Entry 4YU7 (X-ray diffraction, 1.65 A resolution); this record covers chains B and A.

== Chain B (and A) ==
Name: Basic phospholipase A2 homolog piratoxin-1
Source organism: Bothrops pirajai
Notes: chain A of this document is another copy of the same molecule, construct and numbering; everything in this record applies to it too
UniProtKB: P58399 (PA2H1_BOTPI); residues 1-121 here = UniProt positions 1-121
Amino-acid sequence (121 residues; each row starts with the number of its first residue):
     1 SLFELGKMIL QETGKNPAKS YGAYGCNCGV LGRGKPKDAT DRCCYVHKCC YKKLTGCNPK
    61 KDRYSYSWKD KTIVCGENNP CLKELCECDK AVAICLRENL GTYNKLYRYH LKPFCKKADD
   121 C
UniProt features mapped onto this chain:
  - region: Lys-105 to Lys-117 (Important for membrane-damaging activities in eukaryotes and bacteria)
  - site: Lys-105 (Important residue of the cationic membrane-docking site (MDoS)), Arg-108 (Important residue of the cationic membrane-docking site (MDoS)), Leu-111 (Hydrophobic membrane-disruption site (MDiS)), Lys-112 (Cationic membrane-docking site (MDoS)), Phe-114 (Hydrophobic membrane-disruption site (MDiS)), Lys-117 (Cationic membrane-docking site (MDoS))
Cystine bridges: Cys-26/Cys-115, Cys-28/Cys-44, Cys-43/Cys-95, Cys-49/Cys-121, Cys-50/Cys-88, Cys-57/Cys-81, Cys-75/Cys-86
Ligand contacts:
  - caffeic acid (DHC), molecule 1: Leu-10, Lys-15, Asn-16, Lys-19
  - caffeic acid (DHC), molecule 2: Lys-15, Lys-19, Ser-20, Lys-105, Arg-108

== Interface between chain B and chain A ==
Pairs across the interface (13):
  Leu-2(B) with Val-30(A), hydrophobic; Leu-31(A), hydrophobic
  Phe-3(B) with Leu-31(A); Pro-113(A), hydrophobic
  Asn-16(B) with Tyr-109(A), hydrogen bond (side chain-backbone); Leu-111(A)
  Ala-18(B) with Ala-23(A), hydrophobic
  Lys-19(B) with Tyr-109(A)
  Ala-23(B) with Ala-18(A), hydrophobic
  Val-30(B) with Leu-2(A), hydrophobic
  Tyr-109(B) with Ala-18(A), hydrophobic; Lys-19(A); Tyr-109(A), hydrogen bond
Other interface residues (no listed pair), chain A (10 interface residues in all): Asn-16

== Summary ==
Chain B and chain A form an interface of 8 and 10 residues respectively, with 2 hydrogen bonds. Polar contacts
include Asn-16(B)/Tyr-109(A) and Tyr-109(B)/Tyr-109(A). Chain B binds caffeic acid.
Chain B and chain A are both Basic phospholipase A2 homolog piratoxin-1 (Bothrops pirajai); the structure,
Crystal structure of Piratoxin I (PrTX-I) complexed to caffeic acid, was determined by X-ray diffraction
together with 4YZ7 from the same study.
